Entry 6HCB (X-ray diffraction, 1.90 A resolution); this record covers chains A and B.

== Chain A (and B) ==
Name: Glutamate receptor 2
Organism: Rattus norvegicus
Notes: chain B of this document is another copy of the same molecule, construct and numbering; everything in this record applies to it too
UniProtKB: P19491 (GRIA2_RAT); the construct has insertions or renumbered stretches relative to UniProt, so the offset changes along the chain: 3-117 = UniProt 413-527; 120-264 = UniProt 653-797
Sequence (264 residues; numbered 1 to 264; the number before each row is that of its first residue):
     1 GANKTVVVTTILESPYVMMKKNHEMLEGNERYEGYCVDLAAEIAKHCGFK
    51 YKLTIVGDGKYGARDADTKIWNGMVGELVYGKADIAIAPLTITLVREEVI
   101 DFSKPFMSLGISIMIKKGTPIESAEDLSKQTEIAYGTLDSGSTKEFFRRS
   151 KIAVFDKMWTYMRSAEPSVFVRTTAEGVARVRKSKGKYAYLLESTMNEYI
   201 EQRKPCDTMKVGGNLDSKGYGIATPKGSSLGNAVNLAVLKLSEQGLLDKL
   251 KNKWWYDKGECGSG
Disordered / not traced: 1-3, 263-264 (chain B: 263-264)
Cystine bridges: C206-C261
Differences from the reference sequence: expression tag (1-2); linker (118-119); engineered mutation S242 (Asn775 in P19491)
Ligand contacts:
  - GLUTAMATE (D45; 6,6'-(Ethane-1,2-diyl)bis(4-methyl-3,4-dihydro-2H-1,2,4-benzothiadiazine 1,1-dioxide)): I92, K104, P105, F106, M107, S108, S217, K218, G219, L239, S242
  - glutamic acid (GLU): Y61, P89, L90, T91, R96, L138, G141, S142, T143, L192, E193, M196, Y220
Curated features (UniProtKB/Swiss-Prot):
  - binding site (L-glutamate): P89, T91, R96, S142, T143, E193
  - site: R64 (Interaction with the cone snail toxin Con-ikot-ikot), I121 (Crucial to convey clamshell closure to channel opening), R148 (Interaction with the cone snail toxin Con-ikot-ikot), K240 (Interaction with the cone snail toxin Con-ikot-ikot)
  - glycosylation: N3 (N-linked (GlcNAc...) asparagine)
  - modified residue (Phosphoserine): S150, S184

== Interface between chain A and chain B ==
Contacting residue pairs (24):
  T93(A) - E243(B)
  L94(A) - L236(B)
  L94(A) - K240(B)
  L94(A) - E243(B)  hydrogen bond (backbone-side chain)
  E97(A) - K104(B)  salt bridge
  E97(A) - L239(B)
  F102(A) - K104(B)  hydrogen bond (backbone-side chain)
  S103(A) - K104(B)
  K104(A) - E97(B)  salt bridge
  K104(A) - F102(B)  hydrogen bond (side chain-backbone)
  K104(A) - S103(B)
  P105(A) - P105(B)  hydrophobic
  S108(A) - S217(B)
  I152(A) - Q244(B)
  S217(A) - S108(B)
  N235(A) - E97(B)
  L236(A) - L94(B)
  L239(A) - I92(B)  hydrophobic
  L239(A) - E97(B)
  K240(A) - L94(B)
  S242(A) - K218(B)  hydrogen bond
  E243(A) - T93(B)
  E243(A) - L94(B)  hydrogen bond (side chain-backbone)
  E243(A) - K218(B)
Also at the interface, not in a pair above, chain A (18 interface residues in all): I92, R149
Also at the interface, not in a pair above, chain B (18 interface residues in all): N235, S242

== Overview ==
The chain A/chain B interface involves 18 residues from each chain, with 5 hydrogen bonds and 2 salt bridges.
Polar pairs include E97(A)-K104(B), L94(A)-E243(B) and F102(A)-K104(B). Chain A binds glutamic acid and
GLUTAMATE. UniProt lists 6 L-glutamate-binding residues on chain A.
Chain A and chain B are both Glutamate receptor 2 (Rattus norvegicus); the structure, Structure of GLUA2
ligand-binding domain (S1S2J-N775S) in complex with glutamate and TDPAM01 at 1.9 A resolution, was determined
by X-ray diffraction, deposited together with 6HC9, 6HCA, 6HCC and 6HCH.
